8GZH - chains D and 1 of the 10 polymer chains in the assembly; structure by electron microscopy, 2.96 A resolution.

Chain D:
Molecule: DNA-directed RNA polymerase subunit gamma
Organism: Synechocystis sp. PCC 6803
Notes: EC 2.7.7.6
UniProtKB: P74177 (RPOC1_SYNY3); residues 1-626 here = UniProt positions 1-626
Amino-acid sequence (626 residues; row label = number of the first residue in the row):
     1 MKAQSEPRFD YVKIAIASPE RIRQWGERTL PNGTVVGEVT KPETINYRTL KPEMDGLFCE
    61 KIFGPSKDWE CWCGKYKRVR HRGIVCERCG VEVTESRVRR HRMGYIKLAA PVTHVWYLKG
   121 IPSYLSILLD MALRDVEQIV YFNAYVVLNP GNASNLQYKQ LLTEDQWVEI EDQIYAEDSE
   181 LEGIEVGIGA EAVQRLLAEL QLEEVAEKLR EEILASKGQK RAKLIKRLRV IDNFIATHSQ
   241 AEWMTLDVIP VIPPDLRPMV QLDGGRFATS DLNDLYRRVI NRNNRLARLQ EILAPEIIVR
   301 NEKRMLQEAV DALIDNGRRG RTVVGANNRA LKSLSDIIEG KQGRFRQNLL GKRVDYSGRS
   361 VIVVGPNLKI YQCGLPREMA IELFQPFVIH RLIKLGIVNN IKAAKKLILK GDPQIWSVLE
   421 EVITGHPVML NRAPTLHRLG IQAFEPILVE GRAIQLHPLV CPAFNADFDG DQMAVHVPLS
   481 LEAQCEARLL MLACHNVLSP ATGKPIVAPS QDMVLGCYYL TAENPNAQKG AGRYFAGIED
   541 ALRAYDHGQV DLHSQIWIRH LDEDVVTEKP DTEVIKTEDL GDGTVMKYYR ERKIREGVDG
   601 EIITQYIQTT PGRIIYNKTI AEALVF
Not modelled in the structure: 1-6, 175-179
Bound ions: Zn2+: Cys71, Cys73, Cys86; Mg2+ site 1: Asp467, Asp469 (together with CTP)
Small-molecule neighbours: CTP: Arg432, Pro434, Asn465, Asp467, Asp469
UniProt features mapped onto this chain:
  - binding site (Zn(2+)): Cys71, Cys73, Cys86, Cys89
  - binding site (Mg(2+)): Asp467, Asp469, Asp471

Chain 1:
Molecule: Nontemplate strand DNA
Sequence (67 nucleotides; each row starts with the number of its first residue):
     1 GCTTGACAAG GCCCGTCCGT TATGGTATAA TGGAGGCTGT CACGGATGCA GGTGGCTGGT
    61 TCTCGCG
Not modelled in the structure: 51-67

Interface between chain D and chain 1:
Contacting residue pairs (6):
  Tyr47(D) with DT21(1), hydrogen bond to the phosphate
  Arg48(D) with DT20(1), sugar contact; DT21(1), salt bridge to the phosphate
  Ile121(D) with DA46(1), phosphate contact
  Pro122(D) with DA46(1), phosphate contact
  Arg134(D) with DG48(1), salt bridge to the phosphate

Summary:
5 residues of chain D and 4 residues of chain 1 are in contact, with 1 hydrogen bond and 2 salt bridges. Polar
pairs include Tyr47(D)-DT21(1), Arg48(D)-DT21(1) and Arg134(D)-DG48(1). Chain D binds CTP. From UniProt: 4
Zn2+-binding residues and 3 Mg2+-binding residues on chain D.
Chain D is DNA-directed RNA polymerase subunit gamma (Synechocystis sp. PCC 6803) and chain 1 is Nontemplate
strand DNA; the structure, Cryo-EM structure of Synechocystis sp. PCC 6803 CTP-bound RPitc, was determined by
electron microscopy, deposited together with 8GZG and 8H02.
